PDB entry 8XRP | electron microscopy, 3.75 A resolution | chains B and D of the 16 polymer chains in the assembly

Chain B:
Name: Interleukin-12 subunit beta
Organism: Homo sapiens
UniProt: P29460 (IL12B_HUMAN); residues 22-328 here = UniProt positions 22-328
Sequence (307 residues; row label = number of the first residue in the row):
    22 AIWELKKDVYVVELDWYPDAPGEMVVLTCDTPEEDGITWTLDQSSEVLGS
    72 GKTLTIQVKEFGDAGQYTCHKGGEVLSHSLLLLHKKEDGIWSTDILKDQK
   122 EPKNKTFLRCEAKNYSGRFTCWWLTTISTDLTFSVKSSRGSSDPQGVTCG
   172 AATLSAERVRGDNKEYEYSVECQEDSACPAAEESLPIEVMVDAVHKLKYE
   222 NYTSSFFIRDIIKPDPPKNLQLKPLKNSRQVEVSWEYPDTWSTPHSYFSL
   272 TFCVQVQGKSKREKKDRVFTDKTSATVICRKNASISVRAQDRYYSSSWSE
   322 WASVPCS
Unresolved in the structure: 281-283, 328
Swiss-Prot annotation at these positions:
  - glycosylation: Asn135 (N-linked (GlcNAc...) asparagine), Asn222 (N-linked (GlcNAc...) asparagine), Trp319 (C-linked (Man) tryptophan)
Disulfides: Cys50-Cys90, Cys131-Cys142, Cys170-Cys193, Cys300-Cys327
Covalently attached groups: glycan linked to Asn222

Chain D:
Name: Interleukin-12 receptor subunit beta-1
Organism: Homo sapiens
UniProt: P42701 (I12R1_HUMAN); residue numbers follow UniProt; this construct covers 24-236
Sequence (219 residues; numbered 24 to 242; the number before each row is that of its first residue):
    24 CRTSECCFQDPPYPDADSGSASGPRDLRCYRISSDRYECSWQYEGPTAGV
    74 SHFLRCCLSSGRCCYFAAGSATRLQFSDQAGVSVLYTVTLWVESWARNQT
   124 EKSPEVTLQLYNSVKYEPPLGDIKVSKLAGQLRMEWETPDNQVGAEVQFR
   174 HRTPSSPWKLGDCGPQDDDTESCLCPLEMNVAQEFQLRRRQLGSQGSSWS
   224 KWSSPVCVPPENPHHHHHH
Unresolved in the structure: 24, 136-242
Construct notes: expression tag (237-242)
Swiss-Prot annotation at these positions:
  - motif: Trp222 to Ser226 (WSXWS motif)
  - glycosylation: Asn121 (N-linked (GlcNAc...) asparagine)
Disulfides: Cys29-Cys87, Cys52-Cys62, Cys80-Cys86

How chain B and chain D interact:
Pairs across the interface (28):
  Trp37(B) - Val107(D)
  Trp37(B) - Leu108(D)  hydrophobic
  Trp37(B) - Tyr134(D)  hydrogen bond (backbone-side chain)
  Tyr38(B) - Leu108(D)
  Pro39(B) - Leu108(D)
  Pro39(B) - Gln132(D)
  Pro39(B) - Tyr134(D)  hydrophobic
  Asp40(B) - Leu108(D)  hydrogen bond (backbone-backbone)
  Asp40(B) - Tyr109(D)
  Asp40(B) - Gln132(D)
  Ala41(B) - Tyr109(D)  hydrogen bond (backbone-side chain)
  Lys80(B) - Tyr109(D)  hydrogen bond (backbone-side chain)
  Glu81(B) - Ser106(D)  hydrogen bond
  Glu81(B) - Val107(D)  hydrogen bond (side chain-backbone)
  Glu81(B) - Leu108(D)
  Glu81(B) - Tyr109(D)
  Phe82(B) - Gln102(D)
  Lys106(B) - Asp101(D)  salt bridge
  Glu108(B) - Arg54(D)  salt bridge
  Glu108(B) - Tyr134(D)
  Asp115(B) - Ser57(D)  hydrogen bond
  Asp115(B) - Asp58(D)
  His216(B) - Gln102(D)
  Lys217(B) - Glu28(D)  salt bridge
  Lys217(B) - Gln102(D)
  Leu218(B) - Gln102(D)
  Lys219(B) - Asp101(D)  salt bridge
  Lys219(B) - Gln102(D)
Also at the interface, not in a pair above, chain B (17 interface residues in all): Asp36, Glu67
Also at the interface, not in a pair above, chain D (14 interface residues in all): Arg85, Thr110

Overview:
Chain B and chain D form an interface of 17 and 14 residues respectively; the contacts include 7 hydrogen
bonds and 4 salt bridges. Polar pairs include Lys106(B)-Asp101(D), Glu108(B)-Arg54(D) and Lys217(B)-Glu28(D).
Here chain B is Interleukin-12 subunit beta and chain D is Interleukin-12 receptor subunit beta-1, both from
Homo sapiens. Entry 8XRP (The Cryo-EM structure of IL-12, receptor subunit beta-1 and receptor subunit beta-2
complex) was determined by electron microscopy together with 8YI7 from the same study.
